1DLH - chains A and C of the 6 polymer chains in the assembly; structure by X-ray diffraction, 2.80 A resolution.

# Chain A
Name: Class II histocompatibility antigen (HLA-DR1) (alpha chain)
Source organism: Homo sapiens
UniProtKB: P01903 (HA2R_HUMAN); residues 3-182 here correspond to UniProt positions 28-207 (UniProt number = residue number + 25)
Sequence (180 residues; row label = number of the first residue in the row):
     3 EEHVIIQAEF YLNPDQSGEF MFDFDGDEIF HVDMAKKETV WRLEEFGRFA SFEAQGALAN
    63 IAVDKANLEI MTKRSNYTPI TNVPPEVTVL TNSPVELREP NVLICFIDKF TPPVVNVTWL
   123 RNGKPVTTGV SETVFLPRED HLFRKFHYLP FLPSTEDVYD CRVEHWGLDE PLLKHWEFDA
Disulfides: C107-C163
Glycans and other covalent adducts: N-acetylglucosamine (NAG) linked to N78; glycan linked to N118
Curated features (UniProtKB/Swiss-Prot):
  - region: E179 to A182 (Connecting peptide)
  - site: Q9 (Self- and pathogen-derived peptide antigen), G49 (Self-peptide antigen), F51 (Self- and pathogen-derived peptide antigen), A52 (Self-peptide antigen), S53 (Self- and pathogen-derived peptide antigen), E55 (Pathogen-derived peptide antigen), N62 (Self- and pathogen-derived peptide antigen), N69 (Pathogen-derived peptide antigen), R76 (Self- and pathogen-derived peptide antigen)
  - glycosylation (N-linked (GlcNAc...) asparagine): N78, N118

# Chain C
Name: Enterotoxin type B precursor
UniProtKB: P11133 (HEMA_IAZH2); residues 306-318 here = UniProt positions 306-318
Sequence (13 residues; numbered 306 to 318; the number before each row is that of its first residue):
   306 PKYVKQNTLK LAT

# Chain A / chain C interface
Contacting residue pairs (31; chain A residue first):
  Q9(A) - K310(C)
  Q9(A) - Q311(C)  hydrogen bond (side chain-backbone)
  E11(A) - T313(C)
  F24(A) - V309(C)
  I31(A) - Y308(C)
  F32(A) - Y308(C)  hydrophobic
  W43(A) - Y308(C)  hydrophobic
  F51(A) - P306(C)
  A52(A) - P306(C)
  A52(A) - Y308(C)  hydrophobic
  S53(A) - P306(C)  hydrogen bond (backbone-backbone)
  S53(A) - K307(C)
  S53(A) - Y308(C)  hydrogen bond (backbone-backbone)
  F54(A) - Y308(C)
  F54(A) - K310(C)
  E55(A) - K307(C)
  G58(A) - K310(C)
  N62(A) - K310(C)  hydrogen bond
  N62(A) - Q311(C)  hydrogen bond (side chain-backbone)
  N62(A) - N312(C)
  N62(A) - T313(C)  hydrogen bond (backbone-side chain)
  V65(A) - T313(C)
  V65(A) - L314(C)
  V65(A) - K315(C)
  D66(A) - T313(C)
  N69(A) - L314(C)  hydrogen bond (side chain-backbone)
  N69(A) - K315(C)
  N69(A) - L316(C)  hydrogen bond (side chain-backbone)
  I72(A) - L316(C)  hydrophobic
  M73(A) - L316(C)  hydrophobic
  R76(A) - A317(C)  hydrogen bond (side chain-backbone)
Also at the interface, not in a pair above, chain A (22 interface residues in all): F22, A59, A68

# Overview
22 residues of chain A face 12 of chain C across their interface; the contacts include 9 hydrogen bonds. Polar
contacts include Q9(A)-Q311(C), N62(A)-K310(C) and N62(A)-Q311(C). Covalently linked N-acetylglucosamine: at
N78(A).
Here chain A is Class II histocompatibility antigen (HLA-DR1) (alpha chain) (Homo sapiens) and chain C is
Enterotoxin type B precursor. Entry 1DLH (Crystal structure of the human class II MHC protein HLA-DR1
complexed with an influenza virus peptide) was determined by X-ray diffraction.
